6I0S - chain A; structure by X-ray diffraction, 1.90 A resolution.

# Chain A
Protein: Terminal uridylyltransferase Tailor
Source organism: Drosophila melanogaster
Notes: EC 2.7.7.52
UniProtKB: Q9VI58 (TUTT_DROME); residue numbers follow UniProt; this construct covers 180-560
Sequence (384 residues; row label = number of the first residue in the row):
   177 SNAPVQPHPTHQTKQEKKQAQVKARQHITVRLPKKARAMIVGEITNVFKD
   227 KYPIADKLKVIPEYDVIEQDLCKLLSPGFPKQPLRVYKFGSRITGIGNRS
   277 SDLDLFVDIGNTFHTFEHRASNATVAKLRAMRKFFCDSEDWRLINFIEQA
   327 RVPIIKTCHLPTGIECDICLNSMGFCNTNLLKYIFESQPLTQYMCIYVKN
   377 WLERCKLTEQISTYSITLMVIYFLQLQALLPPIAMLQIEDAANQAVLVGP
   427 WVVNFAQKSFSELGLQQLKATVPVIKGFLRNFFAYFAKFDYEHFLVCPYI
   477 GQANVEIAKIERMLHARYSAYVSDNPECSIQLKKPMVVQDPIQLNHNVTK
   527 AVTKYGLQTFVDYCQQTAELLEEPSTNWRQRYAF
Not modelled in the structure: 177-201, 417-419, 550-560
Sequence notes: expression tag (177-179)
UniProt features mapped onto this chain:
  - binding site (Mg(2+)): Asp278, Asp280
  - mutagenesis: Asp280 (D280A: Abolishes catalytic activity)
Bound ions: Mg2+: Asp280 (together with UMPNPP)
Residues lining bound ligands: UMPNPP (2KH; 5'-O-[(S)-hydroxy{[(S)-hydroxy(phosphonooxy)phosphoryl]amino}phosphoryl]uridine): Phe265, Gly266, Ser267, Ser277, Asp280, Arg327, Gly350, Asn353, Thr354, Lys375, Thr389, Tyr390, Asp516, His522, Val524
From the paper describing this entry:
  - mutagenesis - D280A: abolished catalytic activity
  - catalytic residues: Asp278, Asp280, Asp343
  - binding site for UMPNPP: Tyr390, His522
  - Mg2+ coordination: Asp280
  - specificity-determining residues: Arg327
  - mutagenesis - R327A: decreased catalytic activity on 3'-G substrate
  - mutagenesis - Q519A: decreased catalytic activity
  - mutagenesis - R327K: unchanged catalytic activity on 3'-G and 3'-U RNA substrates

# Summary
Chain A binds UMPNPP. Curated annotation (UniProt) lists Mg2+-binding residues Asp278 and Asp280 and one
mutagenesis site. The paper reports catalytic residues Asp278, Asp280 and Asp343; D280A abolishes catalytic
activity; 4 substitutions were tested in all.
Chain A is Terminal uridylyltransferase Tailor (Drosophila melanogaster); the structure, Crystal structure of
DmTailor in complex with UMPNPP, was determined by X-ray diffraction, deposited together with 6I0T, 6I0U and
6I0V.
